PDB entry 5EWG | X-ray diffraction, 1.75 A resolution | chains A and T of the 3 polymer chains in the assembly

[Chain A]
Name: DNA polymerase eta
From: Homo sapiens
Notes: EC 2.7.7.7
Reference sequence: Q9Y253 (POLH_HUMAN); residues 1-432 here = UniProt positions 1-432
Sequence (435 residues; row label = number of the first residue in the row; numbers below 1 keep their minus sign (Gly-2 is residue -2)):
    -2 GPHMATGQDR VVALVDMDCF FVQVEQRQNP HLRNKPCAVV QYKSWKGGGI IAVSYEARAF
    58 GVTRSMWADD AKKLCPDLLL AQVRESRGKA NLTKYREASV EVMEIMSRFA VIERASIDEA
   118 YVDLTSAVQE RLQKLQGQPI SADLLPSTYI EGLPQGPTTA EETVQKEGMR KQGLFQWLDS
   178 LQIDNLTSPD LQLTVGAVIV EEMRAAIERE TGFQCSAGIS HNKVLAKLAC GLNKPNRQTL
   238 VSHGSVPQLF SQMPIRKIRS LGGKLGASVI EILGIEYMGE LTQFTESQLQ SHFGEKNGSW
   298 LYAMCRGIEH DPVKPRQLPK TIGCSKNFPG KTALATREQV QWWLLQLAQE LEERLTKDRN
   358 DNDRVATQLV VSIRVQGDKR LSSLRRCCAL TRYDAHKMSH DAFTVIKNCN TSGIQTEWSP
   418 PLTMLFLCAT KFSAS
Unresolved in the structure: 153-160, 411-412
Differences from the reference sequence: expression tag (-2 to 0)
Curated features (UniProtKB/Swiss-Prot):
  - binding site (Mg(2+)): Asp13, Met14, Asp115, Glu116
  - binding site (Mn(2+)): Asp13, Met14, Asp115, Glu116
  - binding site (a 2'-deoxyribonucleoside 5'-triphosphate): Arg61
Ion coordination: Ca2+: Asp13, Met14, Asp115 (together with ATP)
Residues lining bound ligands: ATP (adenosine-5'-triphosphate): Asp13, Met14, Asp15, Cys16, Phe17, Phe18, Ile48, Ala49, Tyr52, Arg55, Arg61, Ile114, Asp115, Lys231
Reported in the primary citation:
  - binding site for ATP: Phe18
  - specificity-determining residues: Tyr92

[Chain T]
Molecule: 12-nt DNA strand
Sequence (12 nucleotides; row label = number of the first residue in the row):
     1 CATGATGACG CT
Modified / non-standard residues: 8OG (8-oxo-2'-deoxy-guanosine-5'-monophosphate) at position 4
Residues lining bound ligands: ATP (adenosine-5'-triphosphate): DT3, 8OG_4, DA5

[Interface between chain A and chain T]
Residue-residue contacts - 36 pairs, chain A then chain T:
  Gln38(A) with 8OG_4(T), base contact; DA5(T), sugar contact
  Tyr39(A) with 8OG_4(T), phosphate contact; DA5(T), hydrogen bond to the phosphate
  Trp42(A) with DA2(T), stacking on the base
  Ile48(A) with 8OG_4(T), base contact
  Arg61(A) with DT3(T), base contact
  Ser62(A) with DT3(T), base contact
  Trp64(A) with DA2(T), phosphate contact
  Lys86(A) with DT6(T), salt bridge to the phosphate
  Leu89(A) with DA5(T), phosphate contact
  Arg93(A) with DT6(T), salt bridge to the phosphate
  Lys311(A) with DC9(T), phosphate contact
  Arg313(A) with DA8(T), phosphate contact; DC9(T), salt bridge to the phosphate
  Pro316(A) with DA8(T), phosphate contact
  Lys317(A) with DA8(T), hydrogen bond to the phosphate; DC9(T), salt bridge to the phosphate
  Thr318(A) with DG7(T), sugar contact; DA8(T), hydrogen bond to the phosphate
  Ile319(A) with DG7(T), phosphate contact
  Gly320(A) with DT6(T), phosphate contact; DG7(T), hydrogen bond to the phosphate
  Cys321(A) with DT6(T), phosphate contact
  Ser322(A) with DA5(T), sugar contact; DT6(T), hydrogen bond to the phosphate
  Lys323(A) with DA5(T), phosphate contact
  Asn324(A) with 8OG_4(T), sugar contact; DA5(T), hydrogen bond to the phosphate
  Pro326(A) with DC1(T), phosphate contact; DA2(T), sugar contact; 8OG_4(T), phosphate contact
  Gly327(A) with DC1(T), hydrogen bond to the phosphate; DA2(T), phosphate contact
  Thr329(A) with DA2(T), base contact
  Arg351(A) with DG7(T), salt bridge to the phosphate
Also at the interface, not in a pair above, chain A (30 interface residues in all): Ala87, Arg111, Leu315, Glu347, Phe423

[Overview]
30 residues of chain A and 9 residues of chain T are in contact, with 7 hydrogen bonds, 5 salt bridges and 1
aromatic stacking contact. Polar contacts include Tyr39(A)-DA5(T), Lys317(A)-DA8(T) and Thr318(A)-DA8(T). ATP
is bound between chain A and chain T. From the paper: a binding site for ATP at Phe18(A); the specificity
determinant Tyr92(A).
Here chain A is DNA polymerase eta (Homo sapiens) and chain T is a 12-nt DNA strand. Entry 5EWG (Ternary
complex of human DNA polymerase eta inserting rATP opposite an 8-Oxodeoxyguanosine Lesion) was determined by
X-ray diffraction (same publication as 5EWE and 5EWF).
